PDB entry 5NW5 | X-ray diffraction, 6.50 A resolution (low resolution: residue-level contacts below are approximate; hydrogen-bond / salt-bridge calls are withheld) | chains B and C of the 4 polymer chains in the assembly

== Chain B ==
Molecule: Telomere length regulator protein RIF1
Source organism: Saccharomyces cerevisiae S288c
UniProtKB: P29539 (RIF1_YEAST); numbering as in UniProt (aligned over 100-1321)
Chain sequence (1226 residues; numbered 96 to 1321; the number before each row is that of its first residue):
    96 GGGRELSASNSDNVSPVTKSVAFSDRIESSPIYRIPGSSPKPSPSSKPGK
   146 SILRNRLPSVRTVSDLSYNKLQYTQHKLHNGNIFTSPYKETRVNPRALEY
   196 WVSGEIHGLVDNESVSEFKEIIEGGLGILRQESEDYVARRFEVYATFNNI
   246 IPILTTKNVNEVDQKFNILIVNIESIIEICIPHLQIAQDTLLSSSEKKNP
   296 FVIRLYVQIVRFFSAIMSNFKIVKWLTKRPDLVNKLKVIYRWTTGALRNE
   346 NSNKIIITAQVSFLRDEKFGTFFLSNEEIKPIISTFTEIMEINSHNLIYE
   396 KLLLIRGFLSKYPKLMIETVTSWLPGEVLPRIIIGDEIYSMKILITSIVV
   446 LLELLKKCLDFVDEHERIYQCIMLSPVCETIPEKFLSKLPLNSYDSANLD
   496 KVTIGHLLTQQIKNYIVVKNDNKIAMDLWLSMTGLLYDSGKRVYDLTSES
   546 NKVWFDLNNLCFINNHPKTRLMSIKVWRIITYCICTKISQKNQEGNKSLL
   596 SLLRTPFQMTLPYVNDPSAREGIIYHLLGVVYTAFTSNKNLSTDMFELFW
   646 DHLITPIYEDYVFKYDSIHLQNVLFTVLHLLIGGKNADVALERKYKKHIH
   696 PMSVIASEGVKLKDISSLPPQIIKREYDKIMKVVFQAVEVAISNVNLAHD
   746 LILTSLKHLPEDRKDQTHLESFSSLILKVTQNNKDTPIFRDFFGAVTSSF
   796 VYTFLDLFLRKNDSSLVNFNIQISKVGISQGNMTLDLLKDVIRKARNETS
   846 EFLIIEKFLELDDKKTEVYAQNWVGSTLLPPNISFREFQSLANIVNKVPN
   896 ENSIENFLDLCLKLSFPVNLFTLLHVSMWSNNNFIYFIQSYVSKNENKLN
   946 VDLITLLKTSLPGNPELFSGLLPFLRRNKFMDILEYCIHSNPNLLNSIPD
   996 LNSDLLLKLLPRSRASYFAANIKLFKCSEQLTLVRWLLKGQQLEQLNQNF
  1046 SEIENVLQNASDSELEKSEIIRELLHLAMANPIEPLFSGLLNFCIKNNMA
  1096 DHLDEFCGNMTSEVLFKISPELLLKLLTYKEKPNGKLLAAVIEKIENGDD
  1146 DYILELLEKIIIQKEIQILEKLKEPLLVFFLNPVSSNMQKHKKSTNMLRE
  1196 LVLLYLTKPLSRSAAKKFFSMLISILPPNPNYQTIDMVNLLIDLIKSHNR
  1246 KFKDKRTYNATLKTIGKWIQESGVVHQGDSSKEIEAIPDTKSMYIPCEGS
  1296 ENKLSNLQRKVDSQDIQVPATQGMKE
Unresolved in the structure: 96-184, 688-690, 1273-1321
Sequence notes: expression tag (96-99)
What the authors report for this chain:
  - binding site for the 30-nt DNA strand (chain C): Arg401, Lys451
  - mutagenesis - K437E/K563E/K570E, K691E/K692E (4-8-fold): decreased binding to the 30-nt DNA strand (chain C)
  - mutagenesis - K437E/K563E/K570E: decreased localization

== Chain C ==
Molecule: 30-nt DNA strand
Sequence (30 nucleotides; numbered 1 to 30; the number before each row is that of its first residue):
     1 AAAAAAAAAAAAAAAAAAAAAAAAAAAAAA

== Chain B / chain C interface ==
Contacting residue pairs - 6 pairs, chain B then chain C:
  Lys1127(B) - DA19(C)
  Lys1203(B) - DA27(C)
  Ser1206(B) - DA26(C)
  Arg1207(B) - DA25(C)
  Arg1207(B) - DA26(C)
  Ser1208(B) - DA26(C)

== Summary ==
Chain B and chain C form an interface of 5 and 4 residues respectively. The paper reports a binding site for
the 30-nt DNA strand (chain C) at Arg401(B) and Lys451(B); K437E/K563E/K570E and K691E/K692E of chain B reduce
binding to the 30-nt DNA strand (chain C).
Here chain B is Telomere length regulator protein RIF1 (Saccharomyces cerevisiae S288c) and chain C is a 30-nt
DNA strand. Entry 5NW5 (Crystal structure of the Rif1 N-terminal domain (RIF1-NTD) from Saccharomyces
cerevisiae in complex with DNA) was determined by X-ray diffraction (same publication as 5NVR).
